7EVZ - chains A and E of the 5 polymer chains in the assembly; structure by electron microscopy, 3.07 A resolution.

== Chain A ==
Name: Guanine nucleotide-binding protein G(i) subunit alpha-1
From: Homo sapiens
UniProt: P63096 (GNAI1_HUMAN); residues 1-354 here = UniProt positions 1-354
Chain sequence (354 residues; row label = number of the first residue in the row):
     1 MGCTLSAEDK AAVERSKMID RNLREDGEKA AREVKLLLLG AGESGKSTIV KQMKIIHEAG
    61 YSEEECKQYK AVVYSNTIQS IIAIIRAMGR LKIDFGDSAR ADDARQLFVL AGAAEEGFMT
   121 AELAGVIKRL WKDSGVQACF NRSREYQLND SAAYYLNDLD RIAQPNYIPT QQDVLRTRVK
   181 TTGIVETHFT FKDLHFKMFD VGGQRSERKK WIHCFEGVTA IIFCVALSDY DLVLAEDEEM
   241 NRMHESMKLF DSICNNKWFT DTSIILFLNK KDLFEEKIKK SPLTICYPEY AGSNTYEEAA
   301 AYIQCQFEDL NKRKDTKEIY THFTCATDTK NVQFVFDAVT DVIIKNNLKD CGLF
Not modelled in the structure: 1-2, 58-181
Swiss-Prot annotation at these positions:
  - region: Lys35 to Thr48 (G1 motif), Asp173 to Thr181 (G2 motif), Phe196 to Arg205 (G3 motif), Ile265 to Asp272 (G4 motif), Thr324 to Thr329 (G5 motif)
  - binding site (GTP): Glu43 to Thr48, Ser151, Leu175 to Thr181, Asp200 to Gln204, Asn269 to Asp272, Ala326
  - binding site (Mg(2+)): Ser47, Thr181
  - modified residue: Arg178 (ADP-ribosylarginine), Gln204 (Deamidated glutamine), Cys351 (ADP-ribosylcysteine)
  - lipidation: Gly2 (N-myristoyl glycine), Cys3 (S-palmitoyl cysteine)
  - natural variant: Gly40 (G40C: In NEDHISB; G40R: In NEDHISB), Gly45 (G45D: In NEDHISB), Thr48 (T48I: In NEDHISB; T48K: In NEDHISB), Gln52 (Q52P: In NEDHISB), Ser75 (deletion: In NEDHISB; uncertain significance), Gln172 (deletion: In NEDHISB), Asp173 (D173V: In NEDHISB), Glu186 to Phe189 (deletion: In NEDHISB; uncertain significance), Cys224 (C224Y: In NEDHISB), Lys270 (K270N: In NEDHISB; K270R: In NEDHISB), Asp272 (D272G: In NEDHISB), Ala326 (A326P: In NEDHISB), 1 further natural variant entry in UniProt
  - mutagenesis: Gly42 (G42R: Abolishes switch to an activated conformation and dissociation from beta and gamma subunits upon GTP binding. Abolishes interaction with RGS family members), Glu116 (E116L: Enhances interaction (inactive GDP-bound) with RGS14), Gln147 (Q147L: Enhances interaction (inactive GDP-bound) with RGS14), Glu245 (E245L: Enhances interaction (inactive GDP-bound) with RGS14)

== Chain E ==
Name: scFv16
From: Homo sapiens
Notes: antibody fragment or engineered binder
Chain sequence (266 residues; each row starts with the number of its first residue):
     1 DVQLVESGGG LVQPGGSRKL SCSASGFAFS SFGMHWVRQA PEKGLEWVAY ISSGSGTIYY
    61 ADTVKGRFTI SRDDPKNTLF LQMTSLRSED TAMYYCVRSI YYYGSSPFDF WGQGTTLTVS
   121 SGGGGSGGGG SGGGGSDIVM TQATSSVPVT PGESVSISCR SSKSLLHSNG NTYLYWFLQR
   181 PGQSPQLLIY RMSNLASGVP DRFSGSGSGT AFTLTISRLE AEDVGVYYCM QHLEYPLTFG
   241 AGTKLELKAA AENLYFQGHH HHHHHH
Not modelled in the structure: 1, 122-135, 248-266
Disulfides: Cys159-Cys229

== How chain A and chain E interact ==
Residue-residue contacts (21; chain A residue first):
  Thr4(A) with His167(E), hydrogen bond (backbone-side chain)
  Ser6(A) with His167(E); Asn169(E); Tyr173(E), hydrogen bond
  Ala7(A) with His232(E); Leu233(E)
  Glu8(A) with Tyr101(E); Tyr173(E); Tyr175(E), hydrogen bond; Arg191(E), salt bridge; His232(E)
  Asp9(A) with Asn169(E)
  Ala11(A) with Tyr101(E), hydrophobic
  Ala12(A) with Tyr101(E)
  Glu14(A) with Ser52(E), hydrogen bond; Ser53(E); Gly56(E); Thr57(E)
  Arg15(A) with Ile100(E); Tyr101(E)
  Met18(A) with Ser53(E)
Other interface residues (no listed pair), chain A (11 interface residues in all): Leu5
Other interface residues (no listed pair), chain E (17 interface residues in all): Tyr50, Gly54, Tyr102, Pro107

== In short ==
11 residues of chain A face 17 of chain E across their interface, with 4 hydrogen bonds and 1 salt bridge.
Polar pairs include Glu8(A)-Arg191(E), Thr4(A)-His167(E) and Ser6(A)-Tyr173(E).
Here chain A is Guanine nucleotide-binding protein G(i) subunit alpha-1 and chain E is scFv16, both from Homo
sapiens. Entry 7EVZ (Cryo-EM structure of cenerimod -bound Sphingosine-1-phosphate receptor 1 in complex with
Gi protein) was determined by electron microscopy together with 7EVY, 7EW0, 7EW1 and 7EW7 from the same study.
